Entry 7U1U (X-ray diffraction, 3.22 A resolution); this record covers chain A.

== Chain A ==
Molecule: Acetolactate synthase, chloroplastic
Organism: Arabidopsis thaliana
Notes: EC 2.2.1.6
UniProt: P17597 (ILVB_ARATH); residue numbers follow UniProt; this construct covers 86-667
Amino-acid sequence (590 residues; row label = number of the first residue in the row):
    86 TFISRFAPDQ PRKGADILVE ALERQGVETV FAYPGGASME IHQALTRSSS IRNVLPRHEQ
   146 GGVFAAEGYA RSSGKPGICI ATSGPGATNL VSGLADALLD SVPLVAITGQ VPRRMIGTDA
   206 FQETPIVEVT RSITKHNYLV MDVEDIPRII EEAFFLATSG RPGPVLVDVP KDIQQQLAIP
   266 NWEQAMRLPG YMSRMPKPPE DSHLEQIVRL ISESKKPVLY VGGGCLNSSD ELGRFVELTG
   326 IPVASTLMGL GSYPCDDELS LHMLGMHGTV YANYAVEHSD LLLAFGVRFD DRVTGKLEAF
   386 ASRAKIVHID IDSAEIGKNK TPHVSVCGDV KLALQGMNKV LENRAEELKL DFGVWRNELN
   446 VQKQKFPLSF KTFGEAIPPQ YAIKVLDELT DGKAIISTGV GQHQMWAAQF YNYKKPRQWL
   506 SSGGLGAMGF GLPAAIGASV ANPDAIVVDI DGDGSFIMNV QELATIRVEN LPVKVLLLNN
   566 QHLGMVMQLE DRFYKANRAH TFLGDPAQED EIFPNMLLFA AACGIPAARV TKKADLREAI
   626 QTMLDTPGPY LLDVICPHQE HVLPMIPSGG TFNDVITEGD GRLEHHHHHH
Unresolved in the structure: 668-675
Differences from the reference sequence: engineered mutation Leu574 (Trp in P17597); expression tag (668-675)
Modified positions: Cys340 (3-sulfinoalanine; CSD)
Ion coordination: Mg2+: Asp538, Asn565 (together with thiamine diphosphate)
Residues lining bound ligands:
  - FAD (flavin-adenine dinucleotide): Leu184, Asp185, Ser186, Phe206, Arg246, Gly307, Gly308, Gly309, Thr331, Leu332, Met333, Met348, Leu349, Gly350, Met351, His352, Gly353, Gly371, Val372, Arg373, Asp375, Arg377, Val378, Ile394, Asp395, Ile396, Asp397, Glu400, Gly413, Asp414, Val415, Val485, Gln489, Met490, Ser507, Gly508, Gly509, Gly511
  - N-cyclohexyltaurine (NHE; 2-[N-cyclohexylamino]ethane sulfonic acid): Lys220, His221, Leu241, Arg272, Leu273, Pro274, Gly275, Tyr276
  - thiamine diphosphate (TPP): Tyr118, Pro119, Gly120, Glu144, Thr167, Pro170, Gly171, Asn174, Gln207, Val485, Gly486, Gln487, His488, Gly511, Ala512, Met513, Gly537, Asp538, Gly539, Ser540, Met543, Asn565, His567, Leu568, Gly569, Met570, Val571, Leu588
Curated features (UniProtKB/Swiss-Prot):
  - binding site (thiamine diphosphate): Glu144, Gln207, Gln487, His488, Gly511 to Met513, Asp538 to Ser540, Asn565 to Met570
  - binding site (FAD): Ser186, Arg246, Gly308, Thr331, Leu332, Leu349 to His352, Gly371 to Asp375, Asp395, Ile396, Asp414, Val415, Gly508, Gly509
  - binding site ((R)-imazaquin): Lys220, Arg246
  - binding site (chlorimuron-ethyl): Lys256, Asp376, Arg377, Ser653
  - binding site (Mg(2+)): Asp538, Asn565, His567
  - modified residue: Cys340 (Cysteine sulfinic acid (-SO2H))
  - mutagenesis: Ala122 (A122V: Reduced catalytic activity. Resistant to imidazolinone herbicides but not to sulfonylurea herbicides), Met124 (M124E: Reduced catalytic activity. Resistant to imidazolinone herbicides and reduced sensitivity to sulfonylurea herbicides; M124I: No effect on catalytic activity ...), Pro197 (P197S: In csr1-1/GH50; resistant to sulfonylurea but not to imidazolinone herbicides), Arg199 (R199A/E: No effect on catalytic activity. Resistant to imidazolinone herbicides but not to sulfonylurea herbicides), Ser653 (S653A: No effect on catalytic activity or sensitivity to herbicides; S653F: No effect on catalytic activity. Resistant to imidazolinone herbicides and also slightly sulfonylurea-resistant ...)
From the paper describing this entry:
  - mutagenesis - P197T (30-fold): decreased binding to CE
  - mutagenesis - P197T: decreased binding to BS
  - mutagenesis - S653T: decreased binding to IQ
  - mutagenesis - P197L, P197T, S653T: unchanged catalytic activity
  - mutagenesis - P197T: decreased binding to PS
  - mutagenesis - P197T: decreased binding to AS
  - mutagenesis - P197T: increased binding to IQ

== Summary ==
Ligands of chain A: flavin-adenine dinucleotide, thiamine diphosphate and N-cyclohexyltaurine. The Mg2+ site
is built by Asp538 and Asn565. UniProt lists 16 thiamine diphosphate-binding residues, 20 FAD-binding
residues, (R)-imazaquin-binding residues Lys220 and Arg246 and 4 chlorimuron-ethyl-binding residues. From the
paper: P197T reduces binding to CE; P197T reduces binding to BS.
Chain A is Acetolactate synthase, chloroplastic (Arabidopsis thaliana); the structure, Crystal structure of
arabidopsis thaliana acetohydroxyacid synthase W574L mutant, was determined by X-ray diffraction together with
7STQ, 7TZZ, 7U1D and 7U25 from the same study.
